PDB entry 1VIT | X-ray diffraction, 3.20 A resolution | chains L and H of the 3 polymer chains in the assembly

[Chain L]
Protein: Epsilon thrombin
From: Bos taurus
Notes: EC 3.4.21.5
UniProtKB: P00735 (THRB_BOVIN); residues 1-14 here correspond to UniProt positions 339-352 (UniProt number = residue number + 338)
Chain sequence (49 residues; each row starts with the number of its first residue; a row labelled like 14A-14M holds insertion residues (14A, then the next letters in order)):
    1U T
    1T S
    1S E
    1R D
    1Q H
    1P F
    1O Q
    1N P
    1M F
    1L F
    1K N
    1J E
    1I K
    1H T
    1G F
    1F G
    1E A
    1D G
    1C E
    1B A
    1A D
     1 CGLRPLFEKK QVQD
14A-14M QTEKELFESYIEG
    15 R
Not modelled in the structure: 1U, 1T, 1S, 1R, 1Q, 1P, 1O, 1N, 1M, 1L, 1K, 1J, 1I
Swiss-Prot annotation at these positions:
  - site: Arg15 (Cleavage)

[Chain H]
Protein: Alpha thrombin
From: Bos taurus
Notes: EC 3.4.21.5
UniProtKB: P00735 (THRB_BOVIN); the construct lacks a stretch of the UniProt sequence and is renumbered around it, so the offset changes along the chain: 16-36 = UniProt 367-387; 37-60 = UniProt 389-412; 61-77 = UniProt 422-438; 78-97 = UniProt 440-459; 7 more segments
Chain sequence (259 residues; row label = number of the first residue in the row; note: 1 number in that range is skipped by the numbering (no residue carries it; nothing is unmodelled there); a row labelled like 60A-60I holds insertion residues (60A, then the next letters in order)):
    16 IVEGQDAEVG LSPWQVMLFR K
   36A S
    37 PQELLCGASL ISDRWVLTAA HCLL
60A-60I YPPWDKNFT
    61 VDDLLVRIGK HSRTRYE
   77A R
    78 KVEKISMLDK IYIHPRYNWK
   97A E
    98 NLDRDIALLK LKRPIELSDY IHPVCLPDKQ TA
129A-129C AKL
   130 LHAGFKGRVT GWGNRRETWT
149A-149E TSVAE
   150 VQPSVLQVVN LPLVERPVCK ASTRIRITDN MFCAG
  184A Y
   185 KP
186A-186D GEGK
   187 RGDACEGDSG GPFVMKSP
204A-204B YN
   205 NRWYQMGIVS WGE
   219 GCD
  221A R
   222 DGKYGFYTHV FRLKKWIQKV IDRLGS
Disulfides: Cys42-Cys58, Cys168-Cys182, Cys191-Cys220
Glycans and other covalent adducts: N-acetylglucosamine (NAG) linked to Asn60G
Swiss-Prot annotation at these positions:
  - region: Ala183 to Val200 (High affinity receptor-binding region which is also known as the TP508 peptide)
  - active site (Charge relay system): His57, Asp102, Ser195
  - glycosylation: Asn60G (N-linked (GlcNAc...) asparagine)

[How chain L and chain H interact]
Inter-chain disulfides: Cys1(L)-Cys122(H)
Residue-residue contacts - 64 pairs, chain L then chain H:
  Cys1(L) with Pro120(H); Val121(H); Cys122(H), disulfide; Arg206(H), hydrogen bond (backbone-side chain)
  Asp1A(L) with His119(H), hydrogen bond (backbone-side chain); Arg206(H)
  Ala1B(L) with Arg206(H), hydrogen bond (backbone-side chain)
  Ala1E(L) with Asp49(H)
  Gly2(L) with Trp29(H); Pro120(H), hydrogen bond (backbone-backbone); Cys122(H), hydrogen bond (backbone-side chain); Arg206(H); Trp207(H), hydrogen bond (backbone-backbone)
  Leu3(L) with His119(H), hydrogen bond (backbone-side chain); Asn205(H); Arg206(H)
  Arg4(L) with Gly25(H); Leu26(H), hydrogen bond (side chain-backbone); Pro28(H); Trp29(H); Trp207(H)
  Pro5(L) with Asp116(H); His119(H)
  Leu6(L) with Val24(H); Gly25(H); Asp116(H); Tyr117(H), hydrophobic
  Phe7(L) with Glu23(H); Gly25(H); Leu26(H), hydrophobic
  Glu8(L) with Lys202(H), salt bridge; Asn205(H); Trp207(H), hydrogen bond
  Lys9(L) with His119(H), hydrogen bond
  Asp14(L) with Glu23(H); Arg137(H), salt bridge
  Gln14A(L) with Asp21(H), hydrogen bond (side chain-backbone); Glu23(H), hydrogen bond
  Thr14B(L) with Arg137(H); Asn159(H)
  Glu14C(L) with Arg137(H); Lys202(H), salt bridge; Trp207(H)
  Glu14E(L) with Lys135(H); Asn159(H); Tyr184A(H); Lys186D(H)
  Leu14F(L) with Lys135(H); Arg137(H); Asn159(H); Trp207(H), hydrophobic
  Phe14G(L) with Lys202(H); Ser203(H); Pro204(H), hydrophobic
  Ser14I(L) with Phe134(H); Lys135(H), hydrogen bond (side chain-backbone)
  Tyr14J(L) with Leu129C(H), hydrophobic; Phe134(H); Lys135(H); Met201(H); Lys202(H), hydrogen bond (side chain-backbone); Pro204(H)
  Arg15(L) with Pro204(H); Tyr204A(H)
Also at the interface, not in a pair above, chain L (23 interface residues in all): Phe1G
Also at the interface, not in a pair above, chain H (34 interface residues in all): Gln20, Ser27, Ser115, Gly133, Gly136

[Overview]
The interface between chain L and chain H involves 23 residues on one side and 34 on the other, with 1
disulfide bond, 14 hydrogen bonds and 3 salt bridges. Polar contacts include Glu8(L)-Lys202(H),
Asp14(L)-Arg137(H) and Glu14C(L)-Lys202(H). N-acetylglucosamine is covalently linked to Asn60G(H).
Chain L is Epsilon thrombin and chain H is Alpha thrombin, both from Bos taurus; the structure,
Thrombin:hirudin 51-65 complex, was determined by X-ray diffraction.
